PDB entry 6IZ7 | electron microscopy, 11.80 A resolution (very low resolution: no residue pairs are listed; an interface is given only as per-side residue counts) | chain P

# Chain P
Protein: Methionine aminopeptidase
From: Escherichia coli K-12
Notes: EC 3.4.11.18
Reference sequence: P0AE18 (MAP1_ECOLI); numbering as in UniProt (aligned over 1-264)
Amino-acid sequence (264 residues; each row starts with the number of its first residue):
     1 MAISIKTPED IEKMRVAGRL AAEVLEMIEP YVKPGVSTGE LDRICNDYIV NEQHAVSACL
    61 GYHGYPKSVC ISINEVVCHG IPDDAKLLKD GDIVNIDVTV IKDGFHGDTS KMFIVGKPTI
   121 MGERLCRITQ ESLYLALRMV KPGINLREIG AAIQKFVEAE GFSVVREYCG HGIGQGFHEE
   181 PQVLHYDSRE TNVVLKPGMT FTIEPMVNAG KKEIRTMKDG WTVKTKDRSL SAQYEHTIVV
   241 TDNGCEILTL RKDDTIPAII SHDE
Not modelled in the structure: 1, 264
Differences from the reference sequence: engineered mutation Q175 (Arg in P0AE18)
Swiss-Prot annotation at these positions:
  - binding site (substrate): H79, T99, H178
  - binding site (a divalent metal cation): D97, D108, H171, E204, E235

# Overview
From UniProt: 3 substrate-binding residues and 5 divalent metal cation-binding residues.
Chain P is Methionine aminopeptidase (Escherichia coli K-12); the structure, E. coli methionine aminopeptidase
crystal structure fitted into the cryo-EM density map of E. coli 70S ..., was determined by electron
microscopy, deposited together with 6IY7, 6IZI, 6J0A and 6J45.
